Entry 4ABT (X-ray diffraction, 2.22 A resolution); this record covers chains A and B of the 4 polymer chains in the assembly.

# Chain A (and B)
Name: Type-2 restriction enzyme ngomiv
Organism: Neisseria gonorrhoeae
Notes: EC 3.1.21.4; chain B of this document is another copy of the same molecule, construct and numbering; everything in this record applies to it too
UniProt: P31032 (T2M4_NEIGO); residues 3-286 here = UniProt positions 3-286
Amino-acid sequence (286 residues; numbered 1 to 286; the number before each row is that of its first residue):
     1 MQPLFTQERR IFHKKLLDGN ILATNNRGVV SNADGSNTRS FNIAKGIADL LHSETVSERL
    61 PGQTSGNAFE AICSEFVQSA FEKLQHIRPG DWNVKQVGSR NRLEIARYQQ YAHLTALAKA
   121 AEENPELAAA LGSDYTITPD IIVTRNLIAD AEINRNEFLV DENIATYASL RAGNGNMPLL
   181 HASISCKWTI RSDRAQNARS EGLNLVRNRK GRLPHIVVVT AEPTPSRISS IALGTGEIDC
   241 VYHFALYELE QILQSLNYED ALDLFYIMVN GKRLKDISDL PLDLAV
Construct notes: expression tag (1-2)
Bound ions: Ca2+: D140, C186 (shared with 1 residue of chain E)
Curated features (UniProtKB/Swiss-Prot):
  - binding site (Mg(2+)): D140, C186

# Chain A / chain B interface
Residue-residue contacts (140):
  M1(A) with F158(B)
  Q2(A) with F158(B)
  P3(A) with F158(B); L159(B); V160(B), hydrophobic; D161(B)
  L4(A) with E157(B); F158(B), hydrogen bond (backbone-backbone); L159(B), hydrogen bond (backbone-backbone)
  F5(A) with L159(B), hydrogen bond (backbone-backbone); V160(B), hydrophobic; I164(B)
  T6(A) with I164(B)
  R9(A) with I164(B)
  K83(A) with E157(B), salt bridge; L159(B)
  L84(A) with L159(B), hydrophobic
  H86(A) with P89(B); E152(B), salt bridge; I153(B); R155(B); N156(B)
  I87(A) with P89(B); R145(B), hydrogen bond (backbone-side chain); I148(B), hydrophobic
  R88(A) with R88(B); R212(B); A285(B); V286(B), hydrogen bond (side chain-backbone)
  P89(A) with H86(B); I87(B); P89(B)
  R145(A) with I87(B), hydrogen bond (side chain-backbone); A285(B), hydrogen bond (side chain-backbone); V286(B), hydrogen bond (side chain-backbone)
  I148(A) with I87(B), hydrophobic
  E152(A) with H86(B), hydrogen bond (backbone-side chain); I87(B)
  I153(A) with H86(B), hydrogen bond (backbone-side chain)
  R155(A) with H86(B)
  E157(A) with L4(B); K83(B), salt bridge
  F158(A) with M1(B); P3(B); L4(B), hydrogen bond (backbone-backbone)
  L159(A) with P3(B); L4(B), hydrogen bond (backbone-backbone); F5(B), hydrogen bond (backbone-backbone); K83(B); L84(B), hydrophobic
  V160(A) with P3(B); F5(B), hydrophobic
  D161(A) with P3(B)
  N163(A) with Y247(B)
  I164(A) with T6(B); R9(B); Y247(B); S278(B)
  A165(A) with Y247(B), hydrogen bond (backbone-side chain); S278(B), hydrogen bond (backbone-side chain); D279(B)
  T166(A) with Y247(B); D279(B), hydrogen bond (backbone-side chain)
  Y167(A) with L246(B), hydrophobic; V269(B), hydrophobic; K275(B), hydrogen bond (backbone-side chain); D279(B), hydrogen bond (backbone-side chain)
  A168(A) with D279(B), hydrogen bond (backbone-side chain); L282(B), hydrophobic; D283(B)
  S169(A) with K275(B), hydrogen bond; D283(B), hydrogen bond (backbone-side chain)
  L170(A) with L282(B); A285(B); V286(B), hydrophobic
  L179(A) with V286(B), hydrophobic
  H181(A) with R212(B)
  V206(A) with V206(B), hydrophobic; G236(B)
  R207(A) with T235(B), hydrogen bond (backbone-side chain); G236(B), hydrogen bond (backbone-backbone)
  R209(A) with L213(B); T235(B); G236(B), hydrogen bond (side chain-backbone); E237(B), hydrogen bond (side chain-backbone); D239(B), salt bridge
  K210(A) with T235(B); G271(B), hydrogen bond (side chain-backbone); K272(B); R273(B)
  G211(A) with D239(B), hydrogen bond (backbone-backbone)
  R212(A) with R88(B); H181(B); R212(B); L213(B), hydrogen bond (side chain-backbone); P214(B); H215(B); D239(B)
  L213(A) with R209(B); R212(B), hydrogen bond (backbone-side chain); L213(B), hydrophobic
  H215(A) with R212(B)
  T235(A) with R207(B), hydrogen bond (side chain-backbone); N208(B); R209(B); K210(B)
  G236(A) with V206(B); R207(B); R209(B), hydrogen bond (backbone-side chain)
  E237(A) with R209(B), hydrogen bond (backbone-side chain)
  D239(A) with R209(B), salt bridge; K210(B); G211(B), hydrogen bond (backbone-backbone); R212(B)
  L246(A) with Y167(B), hydrophobic
  Y247(A) with I164(B); A165(B), hydrogen bond (side chain-backbone); T166(B)
  V269(A) with Y167(B)
  G271(A) with K210(B), hydrogen bond (backbone-side chain)
  K272(A) with K210(B)
  R273(A) with K210(B)
  K275(A) with Y167(B), hydrogen bond (side chain-backbone); S169(B), hydrogen bond
  S278(A) with I164(B); A165(B), hydrogen bond (side chain-backbone)
  D279(A) with A165(B); T166(B), hydrogen bond (side chain-backbone); Y167(B), hydrogen bond (side chain-backbone); A168(B), hydrogen bond (side chain-backbone)
  L282(A) with A168(B), hydrophobic; L170(B)
  D283(A) with A168(B); S169(B), hydrogen bond (side chain-backbone)
  A285(A) with R145(B), hydrogen bond (backbone-side chain); L170(B)
  V286(A) with R88(B), hydrogen bond (backbone-side chain); R145(B), hydrogen bond (backbone-side chain); L170(B); L179(B), hydrophobic
Interface residues without a listed pair, chain A (63 interface residues in all): N208, P214, I216, I238, D276
Interface residues without a listed pair, chain B (67 interface residues in all): Q2, Q109, N163, R171, L180, I216, I238, D276

# Summary
The interface between chain A and chain B involves 63 residues on one side and 67 on the other, with 45
hydrogen bonds and 5 salt bridges. Polar contacts include K83(A)-E157(B), H86(A)-E152(B) and R209(A)-D239(B).
UniProt lists Mg2+-binding residues D140(A) and C186(A) on chain A.
Chain A and chain B are both Type-2 restriction enzyme ngomiv (Neisseria gonorrhoeae); the structure, Crystal
structure of Type IIF restriction endonuclease NgoMIV with cognate uncleaved DNA, was determined by X-ray
diffraction.
